6KBY - chain A; structure by X-ray diffraction, 1.10 A resolution.

== Chain A ==
Name: Beta-lactamase
Organism: Klebsiella pneumoniae
Notes: EC 3.5.2.6
Reference sequence: Q9XB24 (Q9XB24_KLEPN); residues 1-363 here correspond to UniProt positions 24-386 (UniProt number = residue number + 23)
Amino-acid sequence (370 residues; numbered -6 to 363; the number before each row is that of its first residue; numbers below 1 keep their minus sign (Met-6 is residue -6)):
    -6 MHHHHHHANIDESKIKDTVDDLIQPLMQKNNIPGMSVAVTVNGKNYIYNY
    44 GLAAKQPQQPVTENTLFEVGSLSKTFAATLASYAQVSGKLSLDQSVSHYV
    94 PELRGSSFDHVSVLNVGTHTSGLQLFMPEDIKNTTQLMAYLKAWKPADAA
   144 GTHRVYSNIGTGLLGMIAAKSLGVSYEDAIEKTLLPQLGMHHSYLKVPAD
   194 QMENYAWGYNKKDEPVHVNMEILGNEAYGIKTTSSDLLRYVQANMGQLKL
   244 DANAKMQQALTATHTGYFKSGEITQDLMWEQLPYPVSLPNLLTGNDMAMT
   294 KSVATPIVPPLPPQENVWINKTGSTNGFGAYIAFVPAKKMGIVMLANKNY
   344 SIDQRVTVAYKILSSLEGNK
Unresolved in the structure: -6 to -2, 244-246
Sequence notes: initiating methionine (-6); expression tag (-5 to 0)
Covalently attached groups: adenosine monophosphate (AMP) linked to Ser64
Ligand contacts: adenosine monophosphate (AMP): Gly63, Lys67, Phe119, Met120, Tyr149, Asn151, Glu214, Ala220, Tyr221, Lys314, Gly316, Ser317, Thr318, Asn319

== Overview ==
Adenosine monophosphate is covalently linked to Ser64.
Chain A is Beta-lactamase (Klebsiella pneumoniae); the structure, Crystal structure of a class C beta
lactamase in complex with AMP, was determined by X-ray diffraction (same publication as 6K8X, 6K9T and 6KA5).
